2EXF - chains B and A; structure by solution NMR.

[Chain B]
Molecule: 14-nt DNA strand
Sequence (14 nucleotides; numbered 101 to 114; the number before each row is that of its first residue):
   101 GTCCCTGTTC GGGC

[Chain A]
Molecule: Nucleocapsid protein* (NC*)
UniProtKB: P03368 (POL_HV1PV); residues 13-55 here correspond to UniProt positions 389-431 (UniProt number = residue number + 376)
Sequence (44 residues; each row starts with the number of its first residue):
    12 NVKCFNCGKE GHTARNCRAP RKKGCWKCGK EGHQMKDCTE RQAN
Sequence notes: cloning artifact (12)
Ion coordination: Zn2+ site 1: Cys15, Cys18, His23, Cys28; Zn2+ site 2: Cys36, Cys39, His44, Cys49

[Chain B / chain A interface]
Contacting residue pairs - 34 pairs, chain B then chain A:
  DG101(B) with Asn27(A), base contact
  DC103(B) with Gly22(A), sugar contact
  DC104(B) with Asn12(A), phosphate contact; Val13(A), phosphate contact; Gly22(A), phosphate contact; His23(A), phosphate contact
  DC105(B) with Thr24(A), base contact; Arg26(A), base contact; Asn27(A), base contact
  DT106(B) with Val13(A), base contact; Lys14(A), base contact; Cys15(A), base contact; Phe16(A), base contact; Thr24(A), base contact; Arg26(A), sugar contact
  DG107(B) with Arg32(A), base contact; Lys33(A), base contact; Lys34(A), base contact; Gly35(A), base contact; Cys36(A), base contact; Trp37(A), base contact; Gln45(A), base contact; Met46(A), base contact; Lys47(A), phosphate contact
  DT108(B) with Arg26(A), base contact; Gln45(A), phosphate contact
  DT109(B) with Ala25(A), base contact; Arg26(A), base contact; Arg32(A), phosphate contact; Trp37(A), base contact
  DC110(B) with Arg26(A), base contact; Asn27(A), base contact
  DG111(B) with Arg26(A), base contact; Asn27(A), base contact

[Overview]
The interface between chain B and chain A involves 10 residues on one side and 20 on the other. Cys15(A),
Cys18(A), His23(A) and Cys28(A) form the Zn2+ site 1. Cys36(A), Cys39(A), His44(A) and Cys49(A) form the Zn2+
site 2.
Here chain B is a 14-nt DNA strand and chain A is Nucleocapsid protein* (NC*). Entry 2EXF (Solution structure
of the HIV-1 nucleocapsid (NCp7(12-55)) complexed with the DNA (-) Primer Binding Site) was determined by
solution NMR (same publication as 2JZW).
